3NCR - chains B and C of the 3 polymer chains in the assembly; structure by X-ray diffraction, 1.44 A resolution.

Chain B (and C):
Molecule: Nitrogen regulatory protein P-II (GlnB-2)
Source organism: Archaeoglobus fulgidus
Notes: chain C of this document is another copy of the same molecule, construct and numbering; everything in this record applies to it too
UniProt: O28527 (O28527_ARCFU); numbering as in UniProt (aligned over 1-112)
Chain sequence (119 residues; numbered 1 to 119; the number before each row is that of its first residue):
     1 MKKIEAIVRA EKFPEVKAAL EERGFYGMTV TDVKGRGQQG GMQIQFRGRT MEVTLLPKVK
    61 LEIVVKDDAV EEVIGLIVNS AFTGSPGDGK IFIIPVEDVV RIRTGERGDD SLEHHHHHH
Not modelled in the structure: 113-119 (chain C: 117-119)
Differences from the reference sequence: expression tag (113-119)
Swiss-Prot annotation at these positions:
  - binding site (ADP): T29, Q38, Q39, V64, G87 to K90
  - binding site (ATP): T29, Q38, Q39, V64, G87 to K90, R101 to R103
  - mutagenesis: P86 (P86F/I: Does not confer the ability to bind 2-oxoglutarate)

Interface between chain B and chain C:
Pairs across the interface (56):
  K2(B) - E97(C)  salt bridge
  E5(B) - K3(C)  salt bridge
  E5(B) - E62(C)
  I7(B) - T29(C)
  T31(B) - T31(C)
  V33(B) - T29(C)
  V33(B) - V30(C)
  V33(B) - T31(C)
  K34(B) - T29(C)
  K34(B) - V30(C)  hydrogen bond (backbone-backbone)
  G35(B) - M28(C)
  R36(B) - E21(C)  salt bridge
  R36(B) - Y26(C)  hydrogen bond (side chain-backbone)
  R36(B) - G27(C)
  R36(B) - M28(C)  hydrogen bond (backbone-backbone)
  G37(B) - Y26(C)
  Q38(B) - Y26(C)
  Q38(B) - R101(C)
  Q38(B) - E113(C)
  G41(B) - Y26(C)
  M42(B) - E21(C)
  M42(B) - Y26(C)
  E52(B) - K17(C)  salt bridge
  V53(B) - K17(C)  hydrogen bond (backbone-side chain)
  L55(B) - F13(C)  hydrophobic
  L55(B) - K17(C)
  K60(B) - E62(C)  salt bridge
  E71(B) - R107(C)  salt bridge
  I74(B) - V100(C)  hydrophobic
  V78(B) - V100(C)  hydrophobic
  A81(B) - I102(C)
  F82(B) - I102(C)
  F82(B) - R103(C)
  G84(B) - R103(C)
  S85(B) - R103(C)
  P86(B) - R103(C)
  D88(B) - I102(C)
  D88(B) - R103(C)
  G89(B) - R101(C)
  G89(B) - I102(C)  hydrogen bond (backbone-backbone)
  K90(B) - V99(C)
  K90(B) - V100(C)
  K90(B) - I102(C)
  K90(B) - S111(C)
  K90(B) - L112(C)
  I91(B) - V99(C)
  I91(B) - V100(C)  hydrogen bond (backbone-backbone)
  F92(B) - V64(C)  hydrophobic
  F92(B) - D98(C)
  I93(B) - V96(C)
  I93(B) - E97(C)  hydrogen bond (backbone-backbone)
  I93(B) - D98(C)  hydrogen bond (backbone-backbone)
  I94(B) - I94(C)  hydrophobic
  I94(B) - P95(C)
  P95(B) - P95(C)
  P95(B) - E97(C)
Other interface residues (no listed pair), chain B (36 interface residues in all): K3, V8, D32, I77
Other interface residues (no listed pair), chain C (27 interface residues in all): E22

In short:
The interface between chain B and chain C involves 36 residues on one side and 27 on the other; the contacts
include 8 hydrogen bonds and 6 salt bridges. Polar pairs include K2(B)-E97(C), E5(B)-K3(C) and R36(B)-E21(C).
Both chains are Nitrogen regulatory protein P-II (GlnB-2) (Archaeoglobus fulgidus). Entry 3NCR (GlnK2 from
Archaeoglubus fulgidus, ADP complex) was determined by X-ray diffraction together with 3NCP and 3NCQ from the
same study.
